1WCM - chains B and I of the 12 polymer chains in the assembly; structure by X-ray diffraction, 3.80 A resolution.

[Chain B]
Protein: DNA-directed RNA polymerase II second largest subunit
Organism: Saccharomyces cerevisiae
Notes: EC 2.7.7.6
UniProtKB: P08518 (RPB2_YEAST); numbering as in UniProt (aligned over 1-1224)
Amino-acid sequence (1224 residues; each row starts with the number of its first residue):
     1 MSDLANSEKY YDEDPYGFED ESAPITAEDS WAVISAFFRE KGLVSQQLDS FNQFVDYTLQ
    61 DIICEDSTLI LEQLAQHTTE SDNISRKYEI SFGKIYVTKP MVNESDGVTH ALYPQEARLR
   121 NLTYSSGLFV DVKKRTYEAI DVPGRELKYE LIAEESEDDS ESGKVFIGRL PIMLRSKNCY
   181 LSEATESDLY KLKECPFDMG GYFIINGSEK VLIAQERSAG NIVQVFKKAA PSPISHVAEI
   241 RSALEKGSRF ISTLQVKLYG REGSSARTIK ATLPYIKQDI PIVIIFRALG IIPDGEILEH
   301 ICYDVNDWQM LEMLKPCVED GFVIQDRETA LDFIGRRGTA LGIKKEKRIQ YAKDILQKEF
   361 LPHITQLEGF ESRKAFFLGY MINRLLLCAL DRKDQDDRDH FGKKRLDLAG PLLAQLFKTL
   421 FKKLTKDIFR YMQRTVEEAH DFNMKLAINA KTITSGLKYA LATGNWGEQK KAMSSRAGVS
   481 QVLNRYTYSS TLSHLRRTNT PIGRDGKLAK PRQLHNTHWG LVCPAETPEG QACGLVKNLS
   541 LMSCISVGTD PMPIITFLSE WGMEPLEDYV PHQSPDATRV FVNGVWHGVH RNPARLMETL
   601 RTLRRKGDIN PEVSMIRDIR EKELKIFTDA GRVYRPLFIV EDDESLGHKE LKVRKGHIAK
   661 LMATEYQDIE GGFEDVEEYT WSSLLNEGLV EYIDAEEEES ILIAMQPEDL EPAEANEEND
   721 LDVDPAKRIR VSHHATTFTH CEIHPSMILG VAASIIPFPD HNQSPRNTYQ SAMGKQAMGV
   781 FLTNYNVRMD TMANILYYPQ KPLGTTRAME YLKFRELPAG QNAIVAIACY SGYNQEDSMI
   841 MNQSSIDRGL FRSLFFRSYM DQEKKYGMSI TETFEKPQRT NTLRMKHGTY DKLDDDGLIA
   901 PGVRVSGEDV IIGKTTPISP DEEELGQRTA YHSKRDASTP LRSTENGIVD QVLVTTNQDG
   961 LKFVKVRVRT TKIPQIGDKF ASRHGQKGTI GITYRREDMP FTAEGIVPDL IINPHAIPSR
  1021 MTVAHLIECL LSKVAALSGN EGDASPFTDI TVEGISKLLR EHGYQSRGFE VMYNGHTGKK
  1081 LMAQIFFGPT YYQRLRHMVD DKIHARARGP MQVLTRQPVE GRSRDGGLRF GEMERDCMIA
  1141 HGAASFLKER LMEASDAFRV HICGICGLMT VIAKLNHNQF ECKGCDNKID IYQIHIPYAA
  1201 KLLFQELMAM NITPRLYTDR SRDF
Disordered / not traced: 1-19, 71-89, 135-163, 336-344, 438-445, 468-476, 503-508, 669-677, 716-721, 920-932
Ion coordination: Zn2+: Cys1163, Cys1166, Cys1182, Cys1185

[Chain I]
Protein: DNA-directed RNA polymerase II 14.2 kDa polypeptide
Organism: Saccharomyces cerevisiae
Notes: EC 2.7.7.6
UniProtKB: P27999 (RPB9_YEAST); residues 1-122 here = UniProt positions 1-122
Amino-acid sequence (122 residues; each row starts with the number of its first residue):
     1 MTTFRFCRDC NNMLYPREDK ENNRLLFECR TCSYVEEAGS PLVYRHELIT NIGETAGVVQ
    61 DIGSDPTLPR SDRECPKCHS RENVFFQSQQ RRKDTSMVLF FVCLSCSHIF TSDQKNKRTQ
   121 FS
Disordered / not traced: 1, 121-122
Ion coordination: Zn2+ site 1: Cys7, Cys10, Cys29, Cys32; Zn2+ site 2: Cys78, Cys103, Cys106
Swiss-Prot annotation at these positions:
  - zinc finger: Cys7 to Cys32 (C4-type), Ser71 to Thr111 (TFIIS-type)
  - binding site (Zn(2+)): Cys7, Cys10, Cys29, Cys32, Cys75, Cys78, Cys103, Cys106
  - modified residue: Ser40 (Phosphoserine)

[Interface between chain B and chain I]
Pairs across the interface - 39 pairs, chain B then chain I:
  Pro293(B) - Cys10(I)
  Pro293(B) - Asn11(I)
  Pro293(B) - Asn12(I)
  Asp294(B) - Asn11(I)
  Asp294(B) - Asn12(I)  hydrogen bond
  Asp294(B) - Met13(I)  hydrogen bond (side chain-backbone)
  Gly295(B) - Phe6(I)
  Glu296(B) - Asn11(I)
  Trp308(B) - Arg45(I)
  Trp308(B) - Glu47(I)
  Gln309(B) - His46(I)
  Gln309(B) - Ile52(I)
  Leu311(B) - Phe4(I)  hydrophobic
  Glu312(B) - Tyr44(I)
  Lys315(B) - Phe4(I)
  Lys315(B) - Met13(I)
  Glu319(B) - Tyr15(I)
  Phe322(B) - Tyr15(I)
  Phe322(B) - Arg30(I)
  Gln325(B) - Asn12(I)
  Asp391(B) - Gln90(I)
  Asp391(B) - Arg91(I)  hydrogen bond (backbone-backbone)
  Arg392(B) - Ile52(I)
  Arg392(B) - Gln89(I)
  Arg392(B) - Arg91(I)
  Asp394(B) - Arg91(I)  salt bridge
  Arg617(B) - Asp61(I)  salt bridge
  Ile619(B) - Val59(I)
  Ile619(B) - Asp61(I)
  Ile619(B) - Ser64(I)
  Arg620(B) - Gly57(I)
  Arg620(B) - Phe86(I)
  Arg620(B) - Gln89(I)
  Lys622(B) - Val59(I)
  Glu699(B) - Thr67(I)
  Ser700(B) - Thr67(I)
  Ile701(B) - Thr67(I)
  Thr737(B) - Pro66(I)
  Thr739(B) - Pro66(I)
Interface residues without a listed pair, chain B (27 interface residues in all): Leu298, Lys393, Ala594
Interface residues without a listed pair, chain I (30 interface residues in all): Thr31, Val43, Thr50, Ile62, Asp65, Leu68, Arg92

[Summary]
The interface between chain B and chain I involves 27 residues on one side and 30 on the other; the contacts
include 3 hydrogen bonds and 2 salt bridges. Among the polar pairs are Asp394(B)-Arg91(I), Arg617(B)-Asp61(I)
and Asp294(B)-Asn12(I).
Chain B is DNA-directed RNA polymerase II second largest subunit and chain I is DNA-directed RNA polymerase II
14.2 kDa polypeptide, both from Saccharomyces cerevisiae; the structure, Complete 12-Subunit RNA Polymerase II
at 3.8 Angstrom, was determined by X-ray diffraction, deposited together with 1Y14.
